PDB entry 6GXR | X-ray diffraction, 1.70 A resolution | chain A

[Chain A]
Name: BP39L lectin
Source organism: Burkholderia pseudomallei
UniProtKB: A0A069B727 (A0A069B727_BURPE); residues 15-370 here correspond to UniProt positions 2-357 (UniProt number = residue number - 13)
Amino-acid sequence (370 residues; each row starts with the number of its first residue):
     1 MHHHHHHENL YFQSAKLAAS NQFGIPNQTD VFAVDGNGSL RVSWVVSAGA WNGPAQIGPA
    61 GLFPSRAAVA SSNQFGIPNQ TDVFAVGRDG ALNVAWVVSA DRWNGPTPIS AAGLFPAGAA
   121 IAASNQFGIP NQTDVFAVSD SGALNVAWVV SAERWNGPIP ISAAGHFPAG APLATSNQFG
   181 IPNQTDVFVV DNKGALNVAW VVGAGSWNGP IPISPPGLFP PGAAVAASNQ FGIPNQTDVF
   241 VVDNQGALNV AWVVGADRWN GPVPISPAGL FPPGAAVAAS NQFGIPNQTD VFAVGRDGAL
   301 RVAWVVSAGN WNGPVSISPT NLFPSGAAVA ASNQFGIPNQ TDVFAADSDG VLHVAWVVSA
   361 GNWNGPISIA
Not modelled in the structure: 1-10
Construct notes: initiating methionine (1); expression tag (2-14)
From the paper describing this entry:
  - conformationally variable residues (side-chain flip): W44
  - specificity-determining residues: Q28, V97 (proposed by the authors, not directly observed)

[Overview]
The paper reports specificity determinants Q28 and V97; conformational variability at W44.
Chain A is BP39L lectin (Burkholderia pseudomallei); the structure, Crystal structure of BP39L lectin from
Burkholderia pseudomallei at 1.7 A resolution, was determined by X-ray diffraction.
